PDB entry 6LER | X-ray diffraction, 3.00 A resolution | chains H and I of the 10 polymer chains in the assembly

Chain H:
Name: Histone H2B type 1-J
Organism: Homo sapiens
Reference sequence: P06899 (H2B1J_HUMAN); residues 0-125 here correspond to UniProt positions 1-126 (UniProt number = residue number + 1)
Amino-acid sequence (126 residues; row label = number of the first residue in the row; numbering starts at 0):
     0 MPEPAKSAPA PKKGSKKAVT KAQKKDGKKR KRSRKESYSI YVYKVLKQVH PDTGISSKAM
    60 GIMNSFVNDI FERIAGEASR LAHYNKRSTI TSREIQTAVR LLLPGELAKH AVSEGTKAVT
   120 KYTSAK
Unresolved in the structure: 0-29
Curated features (UniProtKB/Swiss-Prot):
  - modified residue: Pro1 (N-acetylproline), Glu2 (ADP-ribosyl glutamic acid), Lys5 (N6-(2-hydroxyisobutyryl)lysine), Ser6 (ADP-ribosylserine), Lys11 (N6-(beta-hydroxybutyryl)lysine), Lys12 (N6-(2-hydroxyisobutyryl)lysine), Ser14 (Phosphoserine), Lys15 (N6-acetyllysine), Lys16 (N6-(beta-hydroxybutyryl)lysine), Lys20 (N6-(2-hydroxyisobutyryl)lysine), Lys23 (N6-(2-hydroxyisobutyryl)lysine), Lys24 (N6-(2-hydroxyisobutyryl)lysine), Lys34 (N6-(2-hydroxyisobutyryl)lysine), Glu35 (PolyADP-ribosyl glutamic acid), Ser36 (Phosphoserine), Lys43 (N6-(2-hydroxyisobutyryl)lysine), Lys46 (N6-(2-hydroxyisobutyryl)lysine), Lys57 (N6,N6-dimethyllysine), Arg79 (Dimethylated arginine), Lys85 (N6,N6,N6-trimethyllysine) and 6 more in UniProt
  - glycosylation: Ser112 (O-linked (GlcNAc) serine)
  - cross-link (Glycyl lysine isopeptide (Lys-Gly)): Lys5 (interchain with G-Cter in SUMO2), Lys20 (interchain with G-Cter in SUMO2), Lys34 (interchain with G-Cter in ubiquitin), Lys120 (interchain with G-Cter in ubiquitin)

Chain I:
Molecule: 169-nt DNA strand
Organism: other sequences
Sequence (169 nucleotides; numbered -82 to 86; the number before each row is that of its first residue; numbers below 1 keep their minus sign (DC-82 is residue -82)):
   -82 CCAAAAAAAA AACAGCATCC CGGTGCCGAG GCCGCTCAAT TGGTCGTAGA CAGCTCTAGC
   -22 ACCGCTTAAA CGCACGTACG CGCTGTCTAC CGCGTTTTAA CCGCCACTAG AAGCGCTTAC
    38 TAGTCTCCAG GCACGTGTGA GACCGGCACA TGCAAAAAAA AAACGAGCT
Bound ions: K+: DA28 (shared with 1 residue of chain J); Ca2+ near DG63 (its only coordinating residue here)

Chain H / chain I interface:
Residue-residue contacts (16; chain H residue first):
  Lys30(H) - DT-28(I)  hydrogen bond to the base
  Lys30(H) - DC-27(I)  hydrogen bond to the sugar
  Lys30(H) - DA50(I)  phosphate contact
  Arg31(H) - DA-25(I)  salt bridge to the phosphate
  Arg31(H) - DA50(I)  sugar contact
  Arg31(H) - DC51(I)  salt bridge to the phosphate
  Arg33(H) - DC49(I)  phosphate contact
  Arg33(H) - DA50(I)  sugar contact
  Lys34(H) - DC49(I)  phosphate contact
  Lys34(H) - DA50(I)  hydrogen bond to the phosphate
  Glu35(H) - DC49(I)  phosphate contact
  Ser36(H) - DC49(I)  hydrogen bond to the phosphate
  Ile39(H) - DG48(I)  phosphate contact
  Ile39(H) - DC49(I)  phosphate contact
  Tyr40(H) - DG48(I)  hydrogen bond to the phosphate
  Lys43(H) - DG48(I)  salt bridge to the phosphate
Interface residues without a listed pair, chain H (10 interface residues in all): Thr88
Interface residues without a listed pair, chain I (9 interface residues in all): DT-26, DT38

In short:
The interface between chain H and chain I involves 10 residues on one side and 9 on the other, with 5 hydrogen
bonds and 3 salt bridges. Among the polar pairs are Lys30(H)-DT-28(I), Lys30(H)-DC-27(I) and Lys34(H)-DA50(I).
Chain H is Histone H2B type 1-J (Homo sapiens) and chain I is a 169-nt DNA strand (other sequences); the
structure, 169 bp nucleosome harboring non-identical cohesive DNA termini, was determined by X-ray diffraction
together with 7COW, 6L9Z, 6LA2 and 6LAB from the same study.
